8ULK - chains L and K of the 12 polymer chains in the assembly; structure by X-ray diffraction, 4.28 A resolution (low resolution: residue-level contacts below are approximate; hydrogen-bond / salt-bridge calls are withheld).

Chain L:
Molecule: 1G12 Fab light chain
From: Homo sapiens
Notes: antibody fragment or engineered binder
Amino-acid sequence (214 residues; each row starts with the number of its first residue):
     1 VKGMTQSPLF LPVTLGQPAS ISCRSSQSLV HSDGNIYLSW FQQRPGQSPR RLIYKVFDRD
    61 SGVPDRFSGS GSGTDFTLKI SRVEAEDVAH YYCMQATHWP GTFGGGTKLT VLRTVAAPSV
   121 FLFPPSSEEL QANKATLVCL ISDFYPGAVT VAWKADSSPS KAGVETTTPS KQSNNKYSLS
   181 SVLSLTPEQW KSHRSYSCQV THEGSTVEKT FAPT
Cystine bridges: C23-C93, C139-C198

Chain K:
Molecule: Fusion glycoprotein F0, Fibritin
From: Respiratory syncytial virus A2
UniProt: chimeric construct of A0A088S9A7, P10104: residues 137-513 from A0A088S9A7 (A0A088S9A7_HRSV) positions 137-513 (same numbers); residues 518-544 from P10104 positions 458-484 (UniProt number = residue number - 60)
Amino-acid sequence (414 residues; numbered 137 to 550; the number before each row is that of its first residue):
   137 FLGFLLGVGS AIASGVAVCK VLHLEGEVNK IKSALLSTNK AVVSLSNGVS VLTFKVLDLK
   197 NYIDKQLLPI LNKQSCSISN IETVIEFQQK NNRLLEITRE FSVNAGVTTP VSTYMLTNSE
   257 LLSLINDMPI TNDQKKLMSN NVQIVRQQSY SIMCIIKEEV LAYVVQLPLY GVIDTPCWKL
   317 HTSPLCTTNT KEGSNICLTR TDRGWYCDNA GSVSFFPQAE TCKVQSNRVF CDTMNSLTLP
   377 SEVNLCNVDI FNPKYDCKIM TSKTDVSSSV ITSLGAIVSC YGKTKCTASN KNRGIIKTFS
   437 NGCDYVSNKG VDTVSVGNTL YYVNKQEGKS LYVKGEPIIN FYDPLVFPSD EFDASISQVN
   497 EKINQSLAFI RKSDELLSAI GGYIPEAPRD GQAYVRKDGE WVLLSTFLGG LVPR
Unresolved in the structure: 514-550
Differences from the reference sequence: conflict C155 (Ser in A0A088S9A7), F190 (Ser in A0A088S9A7), L207 (Val in A0A088S9A7), C290 (Ser in A0A088S9A7), L539 (Phe479 in P10104); linker (514-517); expression tag (545-550)
Cystine bridges: C155-C290, C313-C343, C322-C333, C358-C367, C382-C393, C416-C422

Chain L / chain K interface:
Contacting residue pairs - 19 pairs, chain L then chain K:
  H31(L) - N175(K)
  D33(L) - N175(K)
  D33(L) - K191(K)
  D33(L) - V192(K)
  D33(L) - L193(K)
  D33(L) - D194(K)
  N35(L) - K191(K)
  N35(L) - D194(K)
  N35(L) - N197(K)
  Y37(L) - S173(K)
  Y37(L) - T174(K)
  Y37(L) - N175(K)
  Y37(L) - K191(K)
  R51(L) - S173(K)
  Y54(L) - L172(K)
  Y54(L) - S173(K)
  K55(L) - L172(K)
  K55(L) - K191(K)
  F57(L) - K201(K)
Interface residues without a listed pair, chain L (9 interface residues in all): S32
Interface residues without a listed pair, chain K (11 interface residues in all): L171

Overview:
The interface between chain L and chain K involves 9 residues on one side and 11 on the other.
Here chain L is 1G12 Fab light chain (Homo sapiens) and chain K is Fusion glycoprotein F0, Fibritin
(Respiratory syncytial virus A2). Entry 8ULK (Prefusion RSV F bound by neutralizing antibody 1G12) was
determined by X-ray diffraction.
